5DSG - chain A; structure by X-ray diffraction, 2.60 A resolution.

# Chain A
Name: Muscarinic acetylcholine receptor M4, Endolysin
Source organism: Homo sapiens
Notes: EC 3.2.1.17
UniProt: chimeric construct of P08173, P00720: residues 22-226 from P08173 (ACM4_HUMAN) positions 22-226 (same numbers); residues 1002-1011 from P00720 positions 2-11 (UniProt number = residue number - 1000); residues 1018-1118 from P00720 positions 61-161 (UniProt number = residue number - 957); residues 390-478 from P08173 (ACM4_HUMAN) positions 390-478 (same numbers)
Sequence (422 residues; numbered 20 to 487; 46 numbers in that range are skipped by the numbering (no residue carries them; nothing is unmodelled there); the number before each row is that of its first residue):
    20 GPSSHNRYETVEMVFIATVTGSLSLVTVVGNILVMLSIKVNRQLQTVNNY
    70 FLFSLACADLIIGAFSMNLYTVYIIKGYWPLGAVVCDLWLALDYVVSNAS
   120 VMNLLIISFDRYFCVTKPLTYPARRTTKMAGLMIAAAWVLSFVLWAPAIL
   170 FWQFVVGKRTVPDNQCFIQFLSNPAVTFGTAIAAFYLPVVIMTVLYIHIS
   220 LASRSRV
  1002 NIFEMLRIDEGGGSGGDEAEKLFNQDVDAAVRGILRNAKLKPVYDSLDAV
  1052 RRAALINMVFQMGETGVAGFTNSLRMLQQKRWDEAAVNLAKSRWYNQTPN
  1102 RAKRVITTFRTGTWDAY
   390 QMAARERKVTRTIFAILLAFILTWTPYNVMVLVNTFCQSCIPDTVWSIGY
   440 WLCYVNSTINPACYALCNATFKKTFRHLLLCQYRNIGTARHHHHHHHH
Not modelled in the structure: 1012-1018, 390-395, 471-487
Cystine bridges: Cys-105/Cys-185, Cys-426/Cys-429
Construct notes: expression tag (20-21, 479-487); linker (1012-1017); engineered mutation Ala-1054 (Cys97 in P00720), Arg-1094 (Ile137 in P00720)
Ligand contacts:
  - Tiotropium (0HK; (1R,2R,4S,5S,7S)-7-{[hydroxy(dithiophen-2-yl)acetyl]oxy}-9,9-dimethyl-3-oxa-9-azoniatricyclo[3.3.1.0~2,4~]nonane): Asp-112, Tyr-113, Ser-116, Asn-117, Val-120, Trp-164, Leu-190, Thr-196, Thr-199, Ala-200, Ala-203, Phe-204, Trp-413, Tyr-416, Asn-417, Val-420, Tyr-439, Cys-442, Tyr-443
  - EDT ({[-(bis-carboxymethyl-amino)-ethyl]-carboxymethyl-amino}-acetic acid): Gly-20, Pro-21, Ser-23
From the paper describing this entry:
  - conformationally variable residues (side-chain flip): Asp-112, Tyr-439, Tyr-443
  - contacts within the chain: Ser-85/Asp-112 (hydrogen bond), Trp-108/Asp-112 (hydrogen bond), Asp-112/Tyr-439 (hydrogen bond), Asp-112/Tyr-443 (hydrogen bond)
  - binding site for Tiotropium: Tyr-113 (proposed by the authors, not directly observed)
  - binding site for Tiotropium: Tyr-416, Tyr-439, Tyr-443
  - mutagenesis - W435A: abolished binding to LY2033298
  - mutagenesis - N423A: unchanged binding to LY2033298
  - mutagenesis - Y89A: increased binding to modulator
  - mutagenesis - W164A: abolished binding to [3H]QNB

# Summary
Ligands of chain A: Tiotropium and compound EDT. The paper reports a binding site for Tiotropium at Tyr-113,
Tyr-416 and Tyr-439 among others; W435A abolishes binding to LY2033298; 4 substitutions were tested in all.
Chain A is Muscarinic acetylcholine receptor M4, Endolysin (Homo sapiens); the structure, Structure of the M4
muscarinic acetylcholine receptor (M4-mT4L) bound to tiotropium, was determined by X-ray diffraction together
with 5CXV from the same study.
